PDB entry 7JG7 | electron microscopy, 3.50 A resolution | chains B and E of the 20 polymer chains in the assembly

Chain B:
Molecule: ATP synthase subunit alpha
From: Mycolicibacterium smegmatis
Notes: EC 7.1.2.2
UniProtKB: A0A0D6IV93 (A0A0D6IV93_MYCSM); residues 1-548 here = UniProt positions 1-548
Amino-acid sequence (548 residues; each row starts with the number of its first residue):
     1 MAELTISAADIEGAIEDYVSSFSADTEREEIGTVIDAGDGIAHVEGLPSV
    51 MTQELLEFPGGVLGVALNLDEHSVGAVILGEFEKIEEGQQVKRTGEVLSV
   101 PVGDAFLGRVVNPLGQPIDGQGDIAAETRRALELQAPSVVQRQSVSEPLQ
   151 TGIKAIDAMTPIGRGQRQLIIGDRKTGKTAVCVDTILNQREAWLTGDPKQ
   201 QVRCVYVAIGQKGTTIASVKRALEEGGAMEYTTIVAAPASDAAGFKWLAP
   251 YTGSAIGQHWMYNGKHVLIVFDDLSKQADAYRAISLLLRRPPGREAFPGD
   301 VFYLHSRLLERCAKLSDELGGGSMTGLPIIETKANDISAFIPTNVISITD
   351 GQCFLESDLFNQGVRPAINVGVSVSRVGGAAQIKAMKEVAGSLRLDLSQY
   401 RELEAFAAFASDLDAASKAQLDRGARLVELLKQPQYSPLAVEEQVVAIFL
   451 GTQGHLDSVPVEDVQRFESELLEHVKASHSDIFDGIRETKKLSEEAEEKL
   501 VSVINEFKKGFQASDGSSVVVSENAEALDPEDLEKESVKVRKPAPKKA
Not modelled in the structure: 1-10, 23-28, 521-548

Chain E:
Molecule: ATP synthase subunit beta
From: Mycolicibacterium smegmatis
Notes: EC 7.1.2.2
UniProtKB: A0A0D6IU77 (A0A0D6IU77_MYCSM); residues 1-475 here = UniProt positions 1-475
Amino-acid sequence (475 residues; numbered 1 to 475; the number before each row is that of its first residue):
     1 MTATAEKTAGRVVRITGPVVDVEFPRGSVPELFNALHAEITFGALAKTLT
    51 LEVAQHLGDSLVRCISMQPTDGLVRGVEVTDTGASISVPVGDGVKGHVFN
   101 ALGDCLDDPGYGKDFEHWSIHRKPPAFSDLEPRTEMLETGLKVVDLLTPY
   151 VRGGKIALFGGAGVGKTVLIQEMINRIARNFGGTSVFAGVGERTREGNDL
   201 WVELADANVLKDTALVFGQMDEPPGTRMRVALSALTMAEFFRDEQGQDVL
   251 LFIDNIFRFTQAGSEVSTLLGRMPSAVGYQPTLADEMGELQERITSTRGR
   301 SITSMQAVYVPADDYTDPAPATTFAHLDATTELSRAVFSKGIFPAVDPLA
   351 SSSTILDPAIVGDEHYRVAQEVIRILQRYKDLQDIIAILGIDELSEEDKQ
   401 LVNRARRIERFLSQNMMAAEQFTGQPGSTVPLKETIEAFDKLTKGEFDHL
   451 PEQAFFLIGGLDDLAKKAESLGAKL
Not modelled in the structure: 1-7, 472-475

How chain B and chain E interact:
Pairs across the interface - 12 pairs, chain B then chain E:
  Val-50(B) / Val-74(E)
  Met-51(B) / Leu-73(E)
  Thr-52(B) / Gly-72(E)  hydrogen bond (backbone-backbone)
  Thr-52(B) / Leu-73(E)  hydrogen bond (backbone-backbone)
  Asn-68(B) / Ile-15(E)
  Leu-69(B) / Arg-14(E)
  Leu-69(B) / Ile-15(E)  hydrogen bond (backbone-backbone)
  Glu-71(B) / Val-13(E)
  Pro-292(B) / Gly-278(E)
  Gly-293(B) / Val-277(E)
  Arg-294(B) / Val-277(E)
  Ser-338(B) / Ala-312(E)
Also at the interface, not in a pair above, chain B (14 interface residues in all): Pro-48, Leu-67, Asp-70, Val-139
Also at the interface, not in a pair above, chain E (14 interface residues in all): Thr-16, Gly-17, Asp-71, Arg-75, Asn-198

Summary:
Chain B and chain E each contribute 14 residues to their interface; the contacts include 3 hydrogen bonds.
Main-chain hydrogen bonds include Thr-52(B)/Gly-72(E), Thr-52(B)/Leu-73(E) and Leu-69(B)/Ile-15(E).
Here chain B is ATP synthase subunit alpha and chain E is ATP synthase subunit beta, both from
Mycolicibacterium smegmatis. Entry 7JG7 (Cryo-EM structure of bedaquiline-free Mycobacterium smegmatis ATP
synthase rotational state 3 (backbone model)) was determined by electron microscopy together with 7JG5, 7JG6,
7JG8, 7JG9, 7JGA, 7JGB and 7JGC from the same study.
